PDB entry 5B24 | X-ray diffraction, 3.60 A resolution | chains B and I of the 10 polymer chains in the assembly

# Chain B
Name: Histone H4
Organism: Homo sapiens
UniProt: P62805 (H4_HUMAN); residues 0-102 here correspond to UniProt positions 1-103 (UniProt number = residue number + 1)
Amino-acid sequence (106 residues; each row starts with the number of its first residue; numbers below 1 keep their minus sign (Gly-3 is residue -3)):
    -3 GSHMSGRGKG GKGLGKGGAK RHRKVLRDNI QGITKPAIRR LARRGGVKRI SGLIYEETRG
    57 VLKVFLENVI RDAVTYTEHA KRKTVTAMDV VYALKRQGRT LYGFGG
Disordered / not traced: -3 to 24
Differences from the reference sequence: expression tag (-3 to -1)
Curated features (UniProtKB/Swiss-Prot):
  - DNA-binding region: Lys16 to Lys20
  - modified residue: Ser1 (N-acetylserine), Arg3 (Asymmetric dimethylarginine), Lys5 (N6-(2-hydroxyisobutyryl)lysine), Lys8 (N6-(2-hydroxyisobutyryl)lysine), Lys12 (N6-(2-hydroxyisobutyryl)lysine), Lys16 (N6-(2-hydroxyisobutyryl)lysine), Lys20 (N6,N6,N6-trimethyllysine), Lys31 (N6-(2-hydroxyisobutyryl)lysine), Lys44 (N6-(2-hydroxyisobutyryl)lysine), Ser47 (Phosphoserine), Tyr51 (Phosphotyrosine), Lys59 (N6-(2-hydroxyisobutyryl)lysine), Lys77 (N6-(2-hydroxyisobutyryl)lysine), Lys79 (N6-(2-hydroxyisobutyryl)lysine), Thr80 (Phosphothreonine), Tyr88 (Phosphotyrosine), Lys91 (N6-(2-hydroxyisobutyryl)lysine)
  - cross-link (Glycyl lysine isopeptide (Lys-Gly)): Lys12 (interchain with G-Cter in SUMO2), Lys20 (interchain with G-Cter in SUMO2), Lys31 (interchain with G-Cter in SUMO2), Lys59 (interchain with G-Cter in SUMO2), Lys79 (interchain with G-Cter in SUMO2), Lys91 (interchain with G-Cter in SUMO2)

# Chain I
Molecule: 145-nt DNA strand
Organism: Homo sapiens
Sequence (145 nucleotides; each row starts with the number of its first residue):
     1 ATCAATATCC ACCTGCAGAT TCTACCAAAA GTGTATTTGG AAACTGCTCC ATCAAAAGGC
    61 ATGTTCAGCT GAATTCAGCT GAACATGCCT TTTGATGGAG CAGTTTCCAA ATACACXTTG
   121 GTAGAATCTG CAGGTGGATA TTGAT
Modified / non-standard residues: TTD (cis-syn cyclobutane thymine dimer) at position 117

# Chain B / chain I interface
Contacting residue pairs (6; chain B residue first):
  Thr30(B) - DC60(I)  hydrogen bond to the phosphate
  Thr30(B) - DA61(I)  phosphate contact
  Pro32(B) - DC60(I)  phosphate contact
  Pro32(B) - DA61(I)  phosphate contact
  Arg36(B) - DC60(I)  salt bridge to the phosphate
  Arg45(B) - DC69(I)  hydrogen bond to the phosphate
Interface residues without a listed pair, chain B (7 interface residues in all): Lys31, Lys77, Thr80
Interface residues without a listed pair, chain I (6 interface residues in all): DG40, DC49, DT70

# Summary
Chain B and chain I form an interface of 7 and 6 residues respectively; the contacts include 2 hydrogen bonds
and 1 salt bridge. Among the polar pairs are Thr30(B)-DC60(I), Arg45(B)-DC69(I) and Arg36(B)-DC60(I). UniProt
lists a DNA-binding region on chain B.
Chain B is Histone H4 and chain I is a 145-nt DNA strand, both from Homo sapiens; the structure, The crystal
structure of the nucleosome containing cyclobutane pyrimidine dimer, was determined by X-ray diffraction.
